2XAR - chain A; structure by X-ray diffraction, 3.10 A resolution.

Chain A:
Name: Inositol-pentakisphosphate 2-kinase
From: Arabidopsis thaliana
Notes: EC 2.7.1.158
UniProt: Q93YN9 (IPPK_ARATH); numbering as in UniProt (aligned over 1-451)
Chain sequence (451 residues; numbered 1 to 451; the number before each row is that of its first residue):
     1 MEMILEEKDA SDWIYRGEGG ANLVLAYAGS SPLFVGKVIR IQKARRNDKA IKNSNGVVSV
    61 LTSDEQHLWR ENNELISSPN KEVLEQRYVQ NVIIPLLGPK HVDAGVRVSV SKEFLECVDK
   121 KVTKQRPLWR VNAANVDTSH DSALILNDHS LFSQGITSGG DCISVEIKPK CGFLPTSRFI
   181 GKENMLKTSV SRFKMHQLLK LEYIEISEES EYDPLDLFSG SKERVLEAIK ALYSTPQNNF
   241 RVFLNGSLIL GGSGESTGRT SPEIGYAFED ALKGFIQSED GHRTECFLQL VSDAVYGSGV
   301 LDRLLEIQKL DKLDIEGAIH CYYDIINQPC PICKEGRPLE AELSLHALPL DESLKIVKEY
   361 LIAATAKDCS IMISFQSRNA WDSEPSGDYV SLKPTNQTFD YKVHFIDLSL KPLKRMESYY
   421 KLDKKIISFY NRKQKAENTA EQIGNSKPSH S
Disordered / not traced: 1-2, 49-58, 156-157, 336-341, 438-451
Bound ions: Zn2+: H320, C330, C333, H346
Ligand contacts: inositol hexakisphosphate (IHP): G19, G20, A21, R45, W129, R130, K168, K170, H196, K200, N238, D368, K411, R415, Y419, L422
UniProt features mapped onto this chain:
  - motif: E166 to K170 (EXKPK motif)
  - binding site (ATP): G19 to N22, R40, N147 to H149, E166 to K168, R241, D407
  - binding site (substrate): R45, R130, K170, K200, N238, D368, K411, R415, Y419
  - binding site (Zn(2+)): H320, C330, C333, H346
  - modified residue: M1 (N-acetylmethionine)
Reported in the primary citation:
  - mutagenesis - C330S, C333S, H346N: decreased stability
  - mutagenesis - R40V, R130I, K170S, D407A: decreased catalytic activity
  - mutagenesis - R40V, N238A (2- to 3-fold): decreased binding to ATP
  - mutagenesis - K168A, K168N, D368A, K411A: abolished catalytic activity
  - mutagenesis - E85A, N238A: unchanged catalytic activity

In short:
Chain A binds inositol hexakisphosphate. H320, C330, C333 and H346 coordinate Zn2+. UniProt lists 13
ATP-binding residues, 9 substrate-binding residues and 4 Zn2+-binding residues. The paper reports that R40V,
R130I and K170S, among others, reduce catalytic activity; K168A, K168N and D368A, among others, abolish
catalytic activity; 13 substitutions were tested in all.
Chain A is Inositol-pentakisphosphate 2-kinase (Arabidopsis thaliana); the structure, Inositol
1,3,4,5,6-pentakisphosphate 2-kinase from A. thaliana in complex with IP6, was determined by X-ray diffraction
(same publication as 2XAL, 2XAM, 2XAN and 2XAO).
